PDB entry 3WSI | X-ray diffraction, 2.30 A resolution | chains A and F of the 6 polymer chains in the assembly

# Chain A (and F)
Protein: Putative GTP cyclohydrolase 1 type 2
Organism: Methanocaldococcus jannaschii
Notes: chain F of this document is another copy of the same molecule, construct and numbering; everything in this record applies to it too
Sequence (252 residues; row label = number of the first residue in the row; numbers below 1 keep their minus sign (Gly-2 is residue -2)):
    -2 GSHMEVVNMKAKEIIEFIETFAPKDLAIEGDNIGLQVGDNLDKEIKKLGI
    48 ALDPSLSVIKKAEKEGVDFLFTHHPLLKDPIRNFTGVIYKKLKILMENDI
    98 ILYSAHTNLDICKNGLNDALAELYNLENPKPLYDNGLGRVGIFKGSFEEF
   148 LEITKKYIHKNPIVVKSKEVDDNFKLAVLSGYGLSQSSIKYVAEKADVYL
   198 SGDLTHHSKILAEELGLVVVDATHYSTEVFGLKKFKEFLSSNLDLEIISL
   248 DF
Not modelled in the structure: -2 to 1 (chain F: -2 to 5)
Bound ions: Fe2+: His71, His221, Glu225 (together with phosphate ion)

# How chain A and chain F interact
Contacting residue pairs - 27 pairs, chain A then chain F:
  Leu49(A) - His203(F)
  Asp50(A) - His203(F)  salt bridge
  Asp50(A) - Ile207(F)
  Ser52(A) - Ile207(F)
  Ser52(A) - Glu211(F)
  Leu53(A) - Glu211(F)  hydrogen bond (backbone-side chain)
  His71(A) - His204(F)
  Val84(A) - Glu211(F)
  Val84(A) - Leu212(F)  hydrophobic
  Lys88(A) - Glu211(F)  salt bridge
  Asp200(A) - Thr202(F)
  Asp200(A) - His203(F)  hydrogen bond (side chain-backbone)
  Thr202(A) - Asp200(F)
  Thr202(A) - Thr202(F)
  His203(A) - Asp50(F)  salt bridge
  His203(A) - Asp200(F)  hydrogen bond (backbone-side chain)
  His203(A) - His221(F)
  His204(A) - His71(F)
  His204(A) - His221(F)
  Ile207(A) - Asp50(F)
  Ile207(A) - Ser52(F)
  Glu211(A) - Ser52(F)
  Glu211(A) - Leu53(F)  hydrogen bond (side chain-backbone)
  Glu211(A) - Lys88(F)  salt bridge
  Leu212(A) - Val84(F)  hydrophobic
  His221(A) - His203(F)
  His221(A) - His204(F)
Also at the interface, not in a pair above, chain A (17 interface residues in all): Pro51, Tyr222
Also at the interface, not in a pair above, chain F (17 interface residues in all): Leu49, Pro51, Tyr222

# Overview
Chain A and chain F each contribute 17 residues to their interface, with 4 hydrogen bonds and 4 salt bridges.
Polar pairs include Asp50(A)-His203(F), Lys88(A)-Glu211(F) and Leu53(A)-Glu211(F). The Fe2+ site is built by
His71(A), His221(A) and Glu225(A).
Chain A and chain F are both Putative GTP cyclohydrolase 1 type 2 (Methanocaldococcus jannaschii); the
structure, EDTA-treated, reduced HcgD from Methanocaldococcus jannaschii, was determined by X-ray diffraction
together with 3WSD, 3WSE, 3WSF, 3WSG and 3WSH from the same study.
